PDB entry 9H2H | electron microscopy, 6.10 A resolution (low resolution: residue-level contacts below are approximate; hydrogen-bond / salt-bridge calls are withheld) | chains M and N of the 22 polymer chains in the assembly

== Chain M (and N) ==
Name: Protein C42
Source organism: Autographa californica nucleopolyhedrovirus
Notes: chain N of this document is another copy of the same molecule, construct and numbering; everything in this record applies to it too
UniProt: P25695 (C42_NPVAC); residue numbers follow UniProt; this construct covers 1-361
Amino-acid sequence (361 residues; each row starts with the number of its first residue):
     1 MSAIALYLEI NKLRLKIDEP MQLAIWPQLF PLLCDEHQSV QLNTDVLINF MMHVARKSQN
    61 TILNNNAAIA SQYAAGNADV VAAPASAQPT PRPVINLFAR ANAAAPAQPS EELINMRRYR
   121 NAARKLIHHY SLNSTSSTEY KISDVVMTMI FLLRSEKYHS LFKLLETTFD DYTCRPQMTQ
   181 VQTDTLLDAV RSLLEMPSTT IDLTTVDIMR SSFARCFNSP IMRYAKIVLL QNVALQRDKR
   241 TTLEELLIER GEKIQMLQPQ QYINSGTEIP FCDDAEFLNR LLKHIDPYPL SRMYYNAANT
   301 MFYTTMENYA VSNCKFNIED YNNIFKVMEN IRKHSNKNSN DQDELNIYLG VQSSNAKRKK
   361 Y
Disordered / not traced: 1-112, 197-199, 235-237, 332-361 (chain N: 1-111, 134-138, 195-197, 232-237, 255-258, 263-272, 285-287, 317-318, 326-361)
Curated features (UniProtKB/Swiss-Prot):
  - region: L32 to E36 (LXCXE motif)
  - motif: K357 to K360 (Nuclear localization signal)

== How chain M and chain N interact ==
Pairs across the interface (86; chain M residue first):
  R118(M) with E166(N)
  Y119(M) with E166(N)
  H129(M) with K226(N)
  Y130(M) with I221(N); M222(N)
  S137(M) with K226(N)
  E139(M) with P220(N); R223(N)
  Y140(M) with P220(N); I221(N); R223(N)
  K141(M) with F217(N); N218(N); S219(N); P220(N); I221(N)
  I142(M) with I142(N); V145(N); C216(N); F217(N); S219(N); I221(N)
  S143(M) with F217(N)
  V145(M) with I221(N)
  V146(M) with M149(N)
  M149(M) with V146(N); I150(N)
  I150(M) with L153(N)
  L153(M) with L113(N); L153(N); R154(N)
  E166(M) with Y119(N)
  F169(M) with V146(N); M147(N); I150(N)
  S212(M) with M222(N); Y224(N)
  R215(M) with M222(N); Y224(N)
  C216(M) with I142(N); I221(N); M222(N)
  F217(M) with I142(N); S143(N)
  N218(M) with K141(N)
  S219(M) with K141(N); I142(N)
  P220(M) with Y140(N); K141(N); I142(N)
  I221(M) with K141(N); I142(N); C216(N)
  M222(M) with S219(N); P220(N)
  R223(M) with P220(N)
  Y224(M) with P220(N)
  A225(M) with P220(N); I221(N); R223(N)
  K226(M) with I221(N); M222(N); R223(N)
  I227(M) with R223(N); Y224(N); A225(N)
  V228(M) with M222(N); R223(N); Y224(N); A225(N)
  L229(M) with Y224(N); A225(N)
  L230(M) with Y224(N)
  S291(M) with L229(N)
  Y294(M) with L229(N)
  Y295(M) with K226(N); I227(N); V228(N); L229(N)
  A298(M) with I227(N)
  N299(M) with K226(N); I227(N)
  F302(M) with A225(N); I227(N)
  Y321(M) with I227(N)
  F325(M) with I227(N)
Also at the interface, not in a pair above, chain M (45 interface residues in all): M147, F162, Y303
Also at the interface, not in a pair above, chain N (33 interface residues in all): I114, R118, Y130, F169, D170

== In short ==
45 residues of chain M and 33 residues of chain N are in contact.
Chain M and chain N are both Protein C42 (Autographa californica nucleopolyhedrovirus); the structure, AcMNPV
apical cap - composite map of the C2 plug, was determined by electron microscopy, deposited together with
9H2A, 9H2B, 9H2C, 9H2J and 9H2K.
